Entry 8JIP (electron microscopy, 2.85 A resolution); this record covers chains A and B of the 6 polymer chains in the assembly.

# Chain A
Name: Guanine nucleotide-binding protein G(s) subunit alpha isoforms short
Organism: Homo sapiens
Chain sequence (361 residues; numbered 1 to 361; the number before each row is that of its first residue):
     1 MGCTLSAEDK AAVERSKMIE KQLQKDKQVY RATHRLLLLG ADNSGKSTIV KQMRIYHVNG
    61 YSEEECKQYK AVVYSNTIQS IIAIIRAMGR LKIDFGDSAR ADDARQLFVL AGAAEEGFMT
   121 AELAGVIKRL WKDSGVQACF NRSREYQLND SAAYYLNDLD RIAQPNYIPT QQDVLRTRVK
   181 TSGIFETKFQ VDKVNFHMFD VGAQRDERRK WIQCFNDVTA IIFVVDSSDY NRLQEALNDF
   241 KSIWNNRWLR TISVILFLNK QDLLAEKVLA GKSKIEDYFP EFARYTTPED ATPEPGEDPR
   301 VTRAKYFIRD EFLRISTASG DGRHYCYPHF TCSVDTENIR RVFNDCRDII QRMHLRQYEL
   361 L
Unresolved in the structure: 1-3, 58-170

# Chain B
Name: Guanine nucleotide-binding protein G(I)/G(S)/G(T) subunit beta-1
Organism: Rattus norvegicus
Reference sequence: P54311 (GBB1_RAT); residue numbers follow UniProt; this construct covers 2-340
Chain sequence (345 residues; each row starts with the number of its first residue; numbers below 1 keep their minus sign (Met-4 is residue -4)):
    -4 MGSLLQSELD QLRQEAEQLK NQIRDARKAC ADATLSQITN NIDPVGRIQM RTRRTLRGHL
    56 AKIYAMHWGT DSRLLVSASQ DGKLIIWDSY TTNKVHAIPL RSSWVMTCAY APSGNYVACG
   116 GLDNICSIYN LKTREGNVRV SRELAGHTGY LSCCRFLDDN QIVTSSGDTT CALWDIETGQ
   176 QTTTFTGHTG DVMSLSLAPD TRLFVSGACD ASAKLWDVRE GMCRQTFTGH ESDINAICFF
   236 PNGNAFATGS DDATCRLFDL RADQELMTYS HDNIICGITS VSFSKSGRLL LAGYDDFNCN
   296 VWDALKADRA GVLAGHDNRV SCLGVTDDGM AVATGSWDSF LKIWN
Unresolved in the structure: -4 to 2
Sequence notes: initiating methionine (-4); expression tag (-3 to 1)
Swiss-Prot annotation at these positions:
  - modified residue: Ser2 (N-acetylserine), His266 (Phosphohistidine)

# How chain A and chain B interact
Contacting residue pairs - 39 pairs, chain A then chain B:
  Arg15(A) with Val90(B), hydrogen bond (side chain-backbone); His91(B), hydrogen bond
  Ser16(A) with Asn88(B); Lys89(B), hydrogen bond (side chain-backbone)
  Ile19(A) with Lys89(B); Val90(B)
  Glu20(A) with Lys89(B)
  Leu23(A) with Lys78(B); Lys89(B)
  Asp26(A) with Lys78(B), salt bridge
  Lys27(A) with Leu55(B)
  Tyr30(A) with Leu55(B), hydrophobic; Ala56(B)
  Thr181(A) with Asp118(B), hydrogen bond; Asn119(B)
  Ser182(A) with Leu117(B); Asp118(B); Asn119(B)
  Phe199(A) with Trp99(B)
  Gln204(A) with Leu117(B); Tyr145(B)
  Arg205(A) with Gly162(B), hydrogen bond (side chain-backbone); Asp186(B), salt bridge
  Arg209(A) with Cys204(B); Asp228(B), salt bridge
  Lys210(A) with Tyr145(B); Met188(B); Cys204(B); Asp228(B), salt bridge
  Gln213(A) with Arg314(B)
  Cys214(A) with Lys57(B), hydrogen bond (backbone-side chain); Tyr59(B); Leu117(B), hydrophobic
  Phe215(A) with Trp99(B), hydrophobic
  Asn216(A) with Lys57(B), hydrogen bond; Trp332(B)
  Asp217(A) with Lys57(B), salt bridge
  Trp248(A) with Asp290(B); Arg314(B)
Other interface residues (no listed pair), chain A (24 interface residues in all): Ala203, Glu207, Trp211
Other interface residues (no listed pair), chain B (31 interface residues in all): Asp76, Ile80, Ala92, Ser98, Met101, Ile120, Thr143, Gly144, Thr164

# Overview
The interface between chain A and chain B involves 24 residues on one side and 31 on the other, with 7
hydrogen bonds and 5 salt bridges. Polar pairs include Asp26(A)-Lys78(B), Arg205(A)-Asp186(B) and
Arg209(A)-Asp228(B).
Here chain A is Guanine nucleotide-binding protein G(s) subunit alpha isoforms short (Homo sapiens) and chain
B is Guanine nucleotide-binding protein G(I)/G(S)/G(T) subunit beta-1 (Rattus norvegicus). Entry 8JIP (Cryo-EM
structure of the GLP-1R/GCGR dual agonist MEDI0382-bound human GLP-1R-Gs complex) was determined by electron
microscopy (same publication as 8JIS, 8JIQ, 8JIU, 8JIR and 8JIT).
